Entry 7YHN (X-ray diffraction, 2.60 A resolution); this record covers chains B and E of the 5 polymer chains in the assembly.

== Chain B ==
Name: Tubulin beta chain
Source organism: Sus scrofa
UniProtKB: P02554 (TBB_PIG); numbering as in UniProt (aligned over 1-445)
Amino-acid sequence (445 residues; each row starts with the number of its first residue):
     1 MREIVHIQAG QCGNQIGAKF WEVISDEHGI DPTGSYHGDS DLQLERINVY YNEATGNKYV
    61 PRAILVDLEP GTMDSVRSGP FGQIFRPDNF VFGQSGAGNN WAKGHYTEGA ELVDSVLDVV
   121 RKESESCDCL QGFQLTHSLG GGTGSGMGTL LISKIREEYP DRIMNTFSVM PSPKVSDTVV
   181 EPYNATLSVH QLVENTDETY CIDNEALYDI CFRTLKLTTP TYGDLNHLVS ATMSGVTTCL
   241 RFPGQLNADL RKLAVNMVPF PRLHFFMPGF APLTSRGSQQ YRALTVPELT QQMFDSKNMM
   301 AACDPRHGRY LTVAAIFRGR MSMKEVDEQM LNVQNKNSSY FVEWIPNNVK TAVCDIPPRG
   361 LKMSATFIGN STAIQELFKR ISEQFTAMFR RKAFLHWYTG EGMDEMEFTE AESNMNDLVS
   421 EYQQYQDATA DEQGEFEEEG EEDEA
Disordered / not traced: 1, 276-283, 429-445
Sequence notes: conflict T55 (Ala in P02554), M170 (Val in P02554), S296 (Ala in P02554), I316 (Val in P02554)
Small-molecule neighbours:
  - GDP (guanosine-5'-diphosphate): A9, G10, Q11, C12, G13, Q15, I16, D67, S138, G140, G141, G142, T143, G144, V169, P171, V175, S176, D177, E181, N204, L207, Y222, L225, N226
  - IUK (4-methyl-3-[(4-methylphenyl)sulfonylamino]-N-[(6-methylpyridin-3-yl)methyl]benzamide): N165, E198, Y200, V236, C239, L240, N247, A248, D249, L250, K252, L253, N256, M257, T312, V313, A314, A315, I316, N348, K350, T351, A352
Curated features (UniProtKB/Swiss-Prot):
  - motif: M1 to I4 (MREI motif)
  - binding site (GTP): Q11, E69, S138, G142, T143, G144, N204, N226
  - binding site (Mg(2+)): E69
  - modified residue: S40 (Phosphoserine), K58 (N6-acetyllysine), S172 (Phosphoserine), T285 (Phosphothreonine), T290 (Phosphothreonine), R318 (Omega-N-methylarginine), E438 (5-glutamyl polyglutamate)
  - cross-link (Glycyl lysine isopeptide (Lys-Gly)): K58 (interchain with G-Cter in ubiquitin), K324 (interchain with G-Cter in ubiquitin)

== Chain E ==
Name: Stathmin
Source organism: Sus scrofa
UniProtKB: F2Z508 (F2Z508_PIG); residues 2-142 here correspond to UniProt positions 49-189 (UniProt number = residue number + 47)
Amino-acid sequence (152 residues; each row starts with the number of its first residue):
     1 ADMEVIELNK CTSGQSFEVI LKPPSFDGVP EFNASLPRRR DPSLEEIQKK LEAAEERRKY
    61 QEAELLKHLA EKREHEREVI QKAIEENNNF IKMAKEKLAQ KMESNKENRE AHLAAMLERL
   121 QEKDKHAEEV RKNKELKEEA SRLEHHHHHH HH
Disordered / not traced: 1, 25-40, 141-152
Sequence notes: expression tag (1, 143-152)

== Interface between chain B and chain E ==
Residue-residue contacts (20; chain B residue first):
  Y106(B) with H75(E), hydrogen bond; E76(E); V79(E), hydrophobic; I80(E)
  L150(B) with E76(E)
  S153(B) with L69(E); R73(E), hydrogen bond
  R156(B) with L65(E)
  E157(B) with L69(E); R73(E), salt bridge
  P160(B) with E62(E)
  E194(B) with H68(E)
  T399(B) with E86(E)
  G400(B) with E86(E)
  E401(B) with V79(E); A83(E)
  G402(B) with V79(E); K82(E); A83(E)
  E407(B) with H75(E), salt bridge
Interface residues without a listed pair, chain B (16 interface residues in all): H105, T107, A110, M403

== In short ==
16 residues of chain B and 12 residues of chain E are in contact; the contacts include 2 hydrogen bonds and 2
salt bridges. Polar pairs include E157(B)-R73(E), E407(B)-H75(E) and Y106(B)-H75(E). Chain B binds GDP and
compound IUK.
Chain B is Tubulin beta chain and chain E is Stathmin, both from Sus scrofa; the structure, Anti-tumor agent
Y48 in complex with tubulin, was determined by X-ray diffraction.
